2FT7 - chain A; structure by X-ray diffraction, 1.40 A resolution.

Chain A:
Molecule: Azurin
Source organism: Pseudomonas aeruginosa
UniProtKB: P00282 (AZUR_PSEAE); aligned to UniProt positions 21-144 over residues 1-124 (the alignment contains insertions or deletions, so no single offset holds)
Sequence (124 residues; each row starts with the number of its first residue):
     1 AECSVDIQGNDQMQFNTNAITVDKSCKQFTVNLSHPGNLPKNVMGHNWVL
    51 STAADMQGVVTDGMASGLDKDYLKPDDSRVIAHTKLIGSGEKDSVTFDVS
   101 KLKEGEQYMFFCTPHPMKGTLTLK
Unresolved in the structure: 1-2
Cystine bridges: C3-C26
Bound ions: Cu+: H46, C112, H115, M117
Swiss-Prot annotation at these positions:
  - binding site (Cu cation): H46, C112
What the authors report for this chain:
  - Cu+ coordination: H46, M117
  - conformationally variable residues (side-chain flip): H115

Summary:
H46, C112, H115 and M117 form the Cu+ site. UniProt lists Cu cation-binding residues H46 and C112. From the
paper: Cu+ coordination by H46 and M117; conformational variability at H115.
Chain A is Azurin (Pseudomonas aeruginosa); the structure, Structure of Cu(I)azurin at pH 6, with the
metal-binding loop sequence "CTFPGHSALM" replaced with "CTPHPM", was determined by X-ray diffraction,
deposited together with 2FT6, 2FT8 and 2FTA.
